Entry 9BX4 (electron microscopy, 9.20 A resolution (very low resolution: no residue pairs are listed; an interface is given only as per-side residue counts)); this record covers chains A and B of the 6 polymer chains in the assembly.

Chain A (and B):
Name: Nucleoprotein
Organism: Influenza A virus
Notes: chain B of this document is another copy of the same molecule, construct and numbering; everything in this record applies to it too
UniProt: A0A516TQ93 (A0A516TQ93_9INFA); numbering as in UniProt (aligned over 1-498)
Amino-acid sequence (498 residues; numbered 1 to 498; the number before each row is that of its first residue):
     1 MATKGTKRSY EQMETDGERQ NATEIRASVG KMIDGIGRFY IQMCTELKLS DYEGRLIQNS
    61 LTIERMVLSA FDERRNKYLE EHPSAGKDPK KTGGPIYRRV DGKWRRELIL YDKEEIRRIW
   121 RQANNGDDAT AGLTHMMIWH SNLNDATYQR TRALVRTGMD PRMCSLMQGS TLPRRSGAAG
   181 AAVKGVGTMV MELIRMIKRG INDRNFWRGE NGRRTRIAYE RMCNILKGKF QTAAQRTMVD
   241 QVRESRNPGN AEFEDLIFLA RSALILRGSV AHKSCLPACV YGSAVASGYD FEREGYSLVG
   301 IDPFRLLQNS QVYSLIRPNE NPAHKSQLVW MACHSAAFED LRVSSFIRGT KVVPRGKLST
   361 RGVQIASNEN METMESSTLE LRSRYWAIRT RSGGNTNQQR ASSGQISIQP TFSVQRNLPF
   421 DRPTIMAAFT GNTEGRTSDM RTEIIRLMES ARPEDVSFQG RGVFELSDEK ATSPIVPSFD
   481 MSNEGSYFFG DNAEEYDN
Not modelled in the structure: 1-20, 401-434, 491-498 (chain B: 1-20, 491-498)

Chain A / chain B interface:
At this resolution (9 A) residue pairs are not listed: 14 residues of chain A and 14 of chain B lie at the interface.

Overview:
Chain A and chain B each contribute 14 residues to their interface.
Chain A and chain B are both Nucleoprotein (Influenza A virus); the structure, Structure of influenza A RNP,
4xNP local reconstruction, class 6, was determined by electron microscopy together with 9BWV, 9BWZ, 9BX0, 9BX1
and 9C4H from the same study.
